Entry 3WND (X-ray diffraction, 1.55 A resolution); this record covers chain A.

[Chain A]
Molecule: Protein translation elongation factor 1A
Organism: Methanosarcina mazei
Reference sequence: Q8PXB3 (Q8PXB3_METMA); numbering as in UniProt (aligned over 1-350)
Amino-acid sequence (370 residues; numbered -19 to 350; the number before each row is that of its first residue; numbers below 1 keep their minus sign (Met-19 is residue -19)):
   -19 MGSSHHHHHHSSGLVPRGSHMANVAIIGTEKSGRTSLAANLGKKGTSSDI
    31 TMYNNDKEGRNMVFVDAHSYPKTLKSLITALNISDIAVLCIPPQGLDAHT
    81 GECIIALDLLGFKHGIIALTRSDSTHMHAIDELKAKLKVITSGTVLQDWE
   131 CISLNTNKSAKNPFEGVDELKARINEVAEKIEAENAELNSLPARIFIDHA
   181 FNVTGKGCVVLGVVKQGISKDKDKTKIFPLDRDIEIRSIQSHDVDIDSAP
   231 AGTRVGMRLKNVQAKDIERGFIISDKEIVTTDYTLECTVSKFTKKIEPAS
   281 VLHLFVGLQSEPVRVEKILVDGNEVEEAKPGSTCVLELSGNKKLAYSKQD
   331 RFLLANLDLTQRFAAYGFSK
Not modelled in the structure: -19 to -11
Sequence notes: expression tag (-19 to 0)
What the authors report for this chain:
  - contacts within the chain: Ser218-Gln220 (hydrogen bond)

[Summary]
The paper reports contacts within the chain involving Ser218 and Gln220.
Chain A is Protein translation elongation factor 1A (Methanosarcina mazei); the structure, Crystal structure
of EF-Pyl, was determined by X-ray diffraction together with 3WNB and 3WNC from the same study.
